PDB entry 1NSQ | X-ray diffraction, 2.18 A resolution | chains A and B of the 3 polymer chains in the assembly

Chain A (and B):
Molecule: Nucleoside diphosphate kinase
Source organism: Drosophila melanogaster
Notes: EC 2.7.4.6; chain B of this document is another copy of the same molecule, construct and numbering; everything in this record applies to it too
UniProt: P08879 (NDKA_DROME); residues 1-153 here = UniProt positions 1-153
Amino-acid sequence (153 residues; each row starts with the number of its first residue):
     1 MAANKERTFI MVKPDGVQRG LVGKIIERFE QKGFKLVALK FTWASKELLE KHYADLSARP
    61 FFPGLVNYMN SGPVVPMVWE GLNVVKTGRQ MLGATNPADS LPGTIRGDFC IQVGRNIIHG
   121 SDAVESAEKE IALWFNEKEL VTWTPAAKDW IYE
Unresolved in the structure: 1
Modified residues: H119 (nd1-phosphonohistidine; HIP)
Curated features (UniProtKB/Swiss-Prot):
  - binding site (ATP): K13, F61, R89, T95, R106, N116
  - modified residue: A2 (N-acetylalanine), S126 (Phosphoserine)

How chain A and chain B interact:
Contacting residue pairs (38; chain A residue first):
  P14(A) - W150(B)  hydrophobic
  D15(A) - W150(B)
  Q18(A) - W150(B)
  R19(A) - Q31(B)  hydrogen bond (side chain-backbone)
  R19(A) - K32(B)
  R19(A) - G33(B)
  R19(A) - W150(B)
  R19(A) - I151(B)
  Y68(A) - W150(B)
  S71(A) - W150(B)
  A98(A) - Q90(B)
  S100(A) - Q90(B)  hydrogen bond (backbone-side chain)
  P102(A) - Q90(B)
  P102(A) - M91(B)  hydrophobic
  P102(A) - G103(B)
  P102(A) - T104(B)
  R106(A) - K32(B)
  G107(A) - K32(B)  hydrogen bond (backbone-side chain)
  D108(A) - Q31(B)
  D108(A) - K32(B)
  F109(A) - Q31(B)
  F109(A) - K32(B)
  C110(A) - K32(B)  hydrogen bond (backbone-side chain)
  I111(A) - K32(B)
  I111(A) - G33(B)
  I111(A) - F34(B)  hydrophobic
  I111(A) - I151(B)  hydrophobic
  I111(A) - Y152(B)
  Q112(A) - L82(B)
  Q112(A) - I151(B)
  Q112(A) - Y152(B)
  Q112(A) - E153(B)  hydrogen bond (side chain-backbone)
  G114(A) - E153(B)
  R115(A) - D149(B)  hydrogen bond (side chain-backbone)
  R115(A) - W150(B)
  R115(A) - I151(B)
  R115(A) - Y152(B)
  R115(A) - E153(B)
Other interface residues (no listed pair), chain A (21 interface residues in all): P97, L101, G103
Other interface residues (no listed pair), chain B (16 interface residues in all): N4, P102

In short:
Chain A and chain B form an interface of 21 and 16 residues respectively, with 6 hydrogen bonds. Among the
polar pairs are R19(A)-Q31(B), S100(A)-Q90(B) and G107(A)-K32(B). Curated annotation (UniProt) lists 6
ATP-binding residues on chain A.
Chain A and chain B are both Nucleoside diphosphate kinase (Drosophila melanogaster); the structure, Mechanism
of phosphate transfer by nucleoside diphosphate kinase: X-ray structures of a phospho-histidine intermediate
of the ..., was determined by X-ray diffraction together with 1NSP from the same study.
